Entry 6O04 (X-ray diffraction, 2.50 A resolution); this record covers chains A and D of the 4 polymer chains in the assembly.

# Chain A (and D)
Protein: 2-succinyl-5-enolpyruvyl-6-hydroxy-3-cyclohexene-1-carboxylate synthase
Source organism: Mycobacterium tuberculosis (strain ATCC 25618 / H37Rv)
Notes: EC 2.2.1.9; chain D of this document is another copy of the same molecule, construct and numbering; everything in this record applies to it too
UniProtKB: P9WK11 (MEND_MYCTU); residue numbers follow UniProt; this construct covers 1-554
Chain sequence (574 residues; numbered -19 to 554; the number before each row is that of its first residue; numbers below 1 keep their minus sign (Met-19 is residue -19)):
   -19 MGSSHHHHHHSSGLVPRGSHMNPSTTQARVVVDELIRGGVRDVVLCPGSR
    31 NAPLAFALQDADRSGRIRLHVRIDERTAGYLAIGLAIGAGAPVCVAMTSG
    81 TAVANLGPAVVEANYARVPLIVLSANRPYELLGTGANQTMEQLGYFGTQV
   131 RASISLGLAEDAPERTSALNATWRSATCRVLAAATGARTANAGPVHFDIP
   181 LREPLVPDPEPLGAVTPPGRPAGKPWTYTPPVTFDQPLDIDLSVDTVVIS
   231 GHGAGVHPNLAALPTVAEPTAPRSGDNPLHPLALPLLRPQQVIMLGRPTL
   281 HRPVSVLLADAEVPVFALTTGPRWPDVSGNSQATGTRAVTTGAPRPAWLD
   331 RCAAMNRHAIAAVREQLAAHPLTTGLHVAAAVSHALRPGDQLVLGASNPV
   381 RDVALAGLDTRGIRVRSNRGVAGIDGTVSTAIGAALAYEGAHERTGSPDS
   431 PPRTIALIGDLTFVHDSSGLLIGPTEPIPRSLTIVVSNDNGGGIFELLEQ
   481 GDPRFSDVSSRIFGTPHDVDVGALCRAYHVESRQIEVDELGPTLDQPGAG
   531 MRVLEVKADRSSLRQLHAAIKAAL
Unresolved in the structure: -19 to 0, 190-194, 428, 473-486, 528-529 (chain D: -19 to 1, 185-195)
Sequence notes: initiating methionine (-19); expression tag (-18 to 0)
Ligand contacts:
  - 1,4-dihydroxy-2-naphthoic acid (DNA), molecule 1: Asn94, Tyr95, Ala96, Arg97, His232, Gly233, Gly276, Arg277, Thr299, Arg303, Trp304, Pro305
  - 1,4-dihydroxy-2-naphthoic acid (DNA), molecule 2: Gly113, Thr114, Gly115
  - TOI ((1R,2S,5S,6S)-2-[(1S)-1-[3-[(4-azanylidene-2-methyl-1H-pyrimidin-5-yl)methyl]-4-methyl-5-[2-[oxidanyl (phosphonooxy)phosphoryl]oxyethyl]-1,3-thiazol-3-ium-2-yl]-1,4-bis(oxidanyl)-4-oxidanylidene-butyl]-6-oxidanyl-5-(3-oxid anyl-3-oxidanylidene-prop-1-en-2-yl)oxy-cyclohex-3-ene-1-carboxylic acid): Pro27, Gly28, Ser29, Arg30, Glu55, Thr78, Thr81, Ala82, Asn85, Arg107, Asn117, Gln118
From the paper describing this entry:
  - binding site for 1,4-dihydroxy-2-naphthoic acid: Asn94 to Arg97, Gly115, His232 to Gly235, Gly276 to Pro278, Thr299 to Asp306
  - catalytic residues: Glu55, Gln118 (citing earlier work)
  - contacts within the chain: Arg277-Gly400 (hydrogen bond), Arg277-Arg399
  - allosteric site: Arg97, Arg277, Arg303
  - mutagenesis - R97A, R277A, R303A: decreased catalytic activity
  - mutagenesis - R97A, R303A (6-fold): decreased binding to 1,4-dihydroxy-2-naphthoic acid
  - binding site for TOI: Gln118 (citing earlier work)

# Interface between chain A and chain D
Residue-residue contacts (137):
  Leu25(A) - Ile492(D)  hydrophobic
  Pro27(A) - Thr495(D)
  Gly28(A) - Phe475(D)
  Gly28(A) - Phe493(D)
  Ser29(A) - Phe475(D)
  Ser29(A) - Leu478(D)
  Ser29(A) - Gln480(D)  hydrogen bond
  Ala32(A) - Phe493(D)  hydrophobic
  Ala35(A) - Ile492(D)  hydrophobic
  Phe36(A) - Phe485(D)  hydrophobic
  Phe36(A) - Val488(D)  hydrophobic
  Phe36(A) - Ile492(D)  hydrophobic
  Phe36(A) - Phe493(D)  hydrophobic
  Gln39(A) - Val488(D)
  Gln39(A) - Ile492(D)
  Asp42(A) - Arg491(D)  salt bridge
  Leu49(A) - Arg491(D)  hydrogen bond (backbone-side chain)
  Val51(A) - Arg491(D)
  Val51(A) - Thr495(D)
  Ile53(A) - Leu441(D)  hydrophobic
  Ile53(A) - His445(D)
  Ile53(A) - His497(D)
  Asp54(A) - Arg56(D)  salt bridge
  Asp54(A) - His445(D)
  Glu55(A) - His445(D)  salt bridge
  Arg56(A) - Asp54(D)  salt bridge
  Arg56(A) - Arg56(D)
  Arg56(A) - Asn85(D)  hydrogen bond
  Gly80(A) - Val401(D)
  Thr81(A) - Tyr60(D)
  Thr81(A) - Pro88(D)
  Thr81(A) - Val401(D)
  Thr81(A) - Gly403(D)
  Thr81(A) - Asp405(D)  hydrogen bond
  Ala84(A) - Pro88(D)  hydrophobic
  Asn85(A) - Arg56(D)  hydrogen bond
  Asn85(A) - Pro88(D)
  Asn85(A) - Asp405(D)  hydrogen bond
  Gly87(A) - Ala84(D)
  Pro88(A) - Ala84(D)
  Pro88(A) - Asn85(D)
  Val91(A) - Ala84(D)  hydrophobic
  Val91(A) - Leu123(D)  hydrophobic
  Tyr95(A) - Gly115(D)  hydrogen bond (side chain-backbone)
  Tyr95(A) - Ala116(D)
  Tyr95(A) - Asn117(D)
  Tyr95(A) - Glu121(D)  hydrogen bond
  Leu112(A) - Tyr95(D)
  Thr114(A) - Pro305(D)
  Thr114(A) - Asp306(D)  hydrogen bond (backbone-backbone)
  Gly115(A) - Arg277(D)  hydrogen bond (backbone-side chain)
  Ala116(A) - Arg277(D)  hydrogen bond (backbone-side chain)
  Asn117(A) - Arg277(D)
  Asn117(A) - Thr279(D)
  Asn117(A) - Arg399(D)  hydrogen bond
  Asn117(A) - Ala402(D)
  Gln118(A) - Val401(D)
  Thr119(A) - Tyr95(D)  hydrogen bond (backbone-side chain)
  Met120(A) - Val91(D)  hydrophobic
  Met120(A) - Tyr95(D)
  Glu121(A) - Tyr95(D)  hydrogen bond
  Glu121(A) - Thr128(D)
  Glu121(A) - Gln129(D)  hydrogen bond
  Gly124(A) - Gly124(D)
  Tyr125(A) - Gly87(D)
  Tyr125(A) - Leu123(D)
  Tyr125(A) - Gly124(D)  hydrogen bond (backbone-backbone)
  Tyr125(A) - Tyr125(D)  hydrogen bond (backbone-backbone)
  Phe126(A) - Leu123(D)
  Phe126(A) - Gly124(D)
  Gly127(A) - Gly124(D)
  Gln129(A) - Glu121(D)
  Gln129(A) - Gln122(D)  hydrogen bond (side chain-backbone)
  Gln129(A) - Leu123(D)
  Val186(A) - Glu479(D)
  Val186(A) - Gln480(D)
  Val186(A) - Arg484(D)
  Pro187(A) - Arg484(D)  hydrogen bond (backbone-side chain)
  Pro187(A) - Phe485(D)
  Asp188(A) - Arg484(D)
  Pro189(A) - Arg484(D)
  Arg277(A) - Ala116(D)
  Asp306(A) - Thr114(D)  hydrogen bond
  Ile404(A) - Ile53(D)  hydrophobic
  Asp405(A) - Asn85(D)  hydrogen bond
  His445(A) - Ile53(D)
  His445(A) - Asp54(D)
  His445(A) - Ser448(D)
  Ser447(A) - Tyr508(D)  hydrogen bond
  Leu451(A) - Val444(D)  hydrophobic
  Leu451(A) - His497(D)
  Leu451(A) - Val499(D)  hydrophobic
  Gly453(A) - Pro496(D)
  Pro454(A) - Pro496(D)
  Pro454(A) - Asp498(D)
  Thr455(A) - Arg491(D)
  Glu456(A) - Arg491(D)  salt bridge
  Asp487(A) - Asn31(D)
  Asp487(A) - Ala32(D)  hydrogen bond (side chain-backbone)
  Val488(A) - Ala35(D)
  Val488(A) - Gln39(D)
  Val488(A) - Leu49(D)  hydrophobic
  Ser489(A) - Pro27(D)
  Ser489(A) - Val51(D)
  Arg491(A) - Asp42(D)  salt bridge
  Arg491(A) - Leu49(D)  hydrogen bond (side chain-backbone)
  Arg491(A) - Val51(D)
  Arg491(A) - Thr455(D)  hydrogen bond (side chain-backbone)
  Arg491(A) - Glu456(D)  salt bridge
  Ile492(A) - Pro27(D)  hydrophobic
  Ile492(A) - Val51(D)  hydrophobic
  Ile492(A) - Ile53(D)  hydrophobic
  Ile492(A) - Thr455(D)
  Ile492(A) - Glu456(D)
  Phe493(A) - Pro27(D)  hydrophobic
  Thr495(A) - Pro454(D)
  His497(A) - His509(D)
  Asp498(A) - His509(D)  hydrogen bond (backbone-side chain)
  Val499(A) - Leu451(D)  hydrophobic
  Val499(A) - Ala507(D)
  Asp500(A) - Ala507(D)
  Ala503(A) - Ala503(D)
  Ala503(A) - Arg506(D)
  Ala503(A) - Ala507(D)  hydrophobic
  Leu504(A) - Leu504(D)  hydrophobic
  Leu504(A) - Ala507(D)  hydrophobic
  Arg506(A) - Asp500(D)  salt bridge
  Arg506(A) - Ala503(D)
  Ala507(A) - Val499(D)
  Ala507(A) - Asp500(D)  hydrogen bond (backbone-backbone)
  Ala507(A) - Ala503(D)
  Ala507(A) - Leu504(D)
  Tyr508(A) - Ser447(D)  hydrogen bond
  Tyr508(A) - Val499(D)  hydrophobic
  Tyr508(A) - Leu504(D)
  His509(A) - His497(D)  hydrogen bond (side chain-backbone)
  His509(A) - Asp498(D)
Other interface residues (no listed pair), chain A (76 interface residues in all): Arg43, Thr128, Val401, Leu441, Val444, Ser448, Pro457
Other interface residues (no listed pair), chain D (79 interface residues in all): Leu25, Cys26, Arg30, Phe36, Thr81, Asn94, Leu111, Trp304, Arg381, Asp487
From the paper, about this interface:
  - specific contacts: Asp306(A)-Thr114(D)

# In short
76 residues of chain A and 79 residues of chain D are in contact; the contacts include 29 hydrogen bonds and 8
salt bridges. Polar contacts include Asp42(A)-Arg491(D), Asp54(A)-Arg56(D) and Glu55(A)-His445(D). The authors
report a contact between Asp306(A) and Thr114(D). The paper reports catalytic residues Glu55(A) and Gln118(A);
R97A, R277A and R303A of chain A reduce catalytic activity.
Both chains are 2-succinyl-5-enolpyruvyl-6-hydroxy-3-cyclohexene-1-carboxylate synthase (Mycobacterium
tuberculosis (strain ATCC 25618 / H37Rv)). Entry 6O04 (M.tb MenD IntII bound with Inhibitor) was determined by
X-ray diffraction, deposited together with 6O0G, 6O0J and 6O0N.
